PDB entry 8JYN | electron microscopy, 3.04 A resolution | chains B and C of the 4 polymer chains in the assembly

Chain B (and C):
Protein: Spike glycoprotein
Organism: Severe acute respiratory syndrome coronavirus 2
Notes: chain C of this document is another copy of the same molecule, construct and numbering; everything in this record applies to it too
UniProtKB: P0DTC2 (SPIKE_SARS2); numbering as in UniProt; present here: 28-143, 145-1210
Chain sequence (1245 residues; each row starts with the number of its first residue; note: 1 number in that range is skipped by the numbering (no residue carries it; nothing is unmodelled there)):
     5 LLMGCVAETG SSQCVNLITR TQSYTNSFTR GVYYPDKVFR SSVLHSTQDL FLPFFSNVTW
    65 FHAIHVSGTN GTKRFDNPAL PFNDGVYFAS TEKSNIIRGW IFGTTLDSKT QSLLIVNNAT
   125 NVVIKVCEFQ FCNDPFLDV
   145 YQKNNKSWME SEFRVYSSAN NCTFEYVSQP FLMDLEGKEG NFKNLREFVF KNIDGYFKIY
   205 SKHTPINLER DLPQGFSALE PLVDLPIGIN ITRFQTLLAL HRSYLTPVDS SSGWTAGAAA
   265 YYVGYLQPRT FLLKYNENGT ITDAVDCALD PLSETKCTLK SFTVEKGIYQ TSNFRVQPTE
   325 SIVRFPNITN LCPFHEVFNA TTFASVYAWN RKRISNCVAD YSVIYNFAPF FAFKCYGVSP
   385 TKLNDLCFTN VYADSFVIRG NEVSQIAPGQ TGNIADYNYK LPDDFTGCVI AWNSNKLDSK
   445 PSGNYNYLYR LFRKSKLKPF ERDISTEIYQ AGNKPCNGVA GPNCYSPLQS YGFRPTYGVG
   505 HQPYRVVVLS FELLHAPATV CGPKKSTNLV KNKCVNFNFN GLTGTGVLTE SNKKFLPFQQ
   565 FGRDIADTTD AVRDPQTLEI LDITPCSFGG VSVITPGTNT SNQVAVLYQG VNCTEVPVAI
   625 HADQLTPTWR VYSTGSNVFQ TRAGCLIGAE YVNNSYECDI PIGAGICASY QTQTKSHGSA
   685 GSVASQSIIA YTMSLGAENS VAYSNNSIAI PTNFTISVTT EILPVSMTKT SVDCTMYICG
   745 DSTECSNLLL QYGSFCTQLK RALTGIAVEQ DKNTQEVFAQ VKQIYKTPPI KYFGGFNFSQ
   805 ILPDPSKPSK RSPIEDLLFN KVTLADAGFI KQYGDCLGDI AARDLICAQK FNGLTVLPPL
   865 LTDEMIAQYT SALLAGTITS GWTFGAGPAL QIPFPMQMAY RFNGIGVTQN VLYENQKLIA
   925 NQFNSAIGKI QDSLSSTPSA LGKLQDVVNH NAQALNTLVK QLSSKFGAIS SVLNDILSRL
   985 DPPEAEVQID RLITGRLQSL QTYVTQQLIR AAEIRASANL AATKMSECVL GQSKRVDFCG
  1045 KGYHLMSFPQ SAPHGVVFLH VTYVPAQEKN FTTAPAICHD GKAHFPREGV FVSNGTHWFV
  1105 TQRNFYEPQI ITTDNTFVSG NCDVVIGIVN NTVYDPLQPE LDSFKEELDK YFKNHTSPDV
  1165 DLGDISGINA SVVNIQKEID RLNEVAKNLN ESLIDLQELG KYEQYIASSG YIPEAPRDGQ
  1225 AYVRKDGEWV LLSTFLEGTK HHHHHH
Not modelled in the structure: 5-23, 67-85, 145-153, 178-186, 245-258, 470-489, 621-638, 676-689, 828-854, 1140-1250 (chain C: 5-24, 66-83, 145-153, 178-187, 245-258, 471-489, 621-639, 676-688, 828-853, 1140-1250)
Sequence notes: expression tag (5-27, 1211-1250); variant A83 (Val in P0DTC2), D142 (Gly in P0DTC2), Q146 (His in P0DTC2), E183 (Gln in P0DTC2), E213 (Val in P0DTC2), V252 (Gly in P0DTC2), H339 (Gly in P0DTC2), T346 (Arg in P0DTC2), I368 (Leu in P0DTC2), F371 (Ser in P0DTC2), P373 (Ser in P0DTC2), F375 (Ser in P0DTC2), A376 (Thr in P0DTC2), N405 (Asp in P0DTC2), S408 (Arg in P0DTC2), N417 (Lys in P0DTC2), K440 (Asn in P0DTC2), P445 (Val in P0DTC2), S446 (Gly in P0DTC2), K460 (Asn in P0DTC2), N477 (Ser in P0DTC2), K478 (Thr in P0DTC2), A484 (Glu in P0DTC2), P486 (Phe in P0DTC2), S490 (Phe in P0DTC2), R498 (Gln in P0DTC2), Y501 (Asn in P0DTC2), H505 (Tyr in P0DTC2), G614 (Asp in P0DTC2), Y655 (His in P0DTC2), K679 (Asn in P0DTC2), H681 (Pro in P0DTC2), K764 (Asn in P0DTC2), Y796 (Asp in P0DTC2), H954 (Gln in P0DTC2), K969 (Asn in P0DTC2); engineered mutation G682 (Arg in P0DTC2), S683 (Arg in P0DTC2), G685 (Arg in P0DTC2), P817 (Phe in P0DTC2), P892 (Ala in P0DTC2), P899 (Ala in P0DTC2), P942 (Ala in P0DTC2), P986 (Lys in P0DTC2), P987 (Val in P0DTC2)
Cystine bridges: C131-C166, C291-C301, C336-C361, C379-C432, C391-C525, C538-C590, C617-C649, C662-C671, C738-C760, C743-C749, C1032-C1043, C1082-C1126
Covalent attachments: N-acetylglucosamine (NAG) linked to N122, N165, N234, N282, N616, N657, N709, N717, N801, N1074, N1098, N1134
Swiss-Prot annotation at these positions:
  - region: N280 to C301 (Putative superantigen), N448 to F456 (Immunodominant HLA epitope recognized by the CD8+), S816 to Y837 (Fusion peptide 1), K835 to F855 (Fusion peptide 2), D1163 to E1202 (Heptad repeat 2)
  - site: R815, S816 (Cleavage)
  - glycosylation: N61 (N-linked (GlcNAc...) (hybrid) asparagine), N74 (N-linked (GlcNAc...) (complex) asparagine), N122 (N-linked (GlcNAc...) (hybrid) asparagine), N149 (N-linked (GlcNAc...) (complex) asparagine), N165 (N-linked (GlcNAc...) (complex) asparagine), N234 (N-linked (GlcNAc...) (high mannose) asparagine), N282 (N-linked (GlcNAc...) (complex) asparagine), T323 (O-linked (GalNAc) threonine), S325 (O-linked (HexNAc...) serine), N331 (N-linked (GlcNAc...) (complex) asparagine), N343 (N-linked (GlcNAc...) (complex) asparagine), N603 (N-linked (GlcNAc...) (hybrid) asparagine), N616 (N-linked (GlcNAc...) (complex) asparagine), N657 (N-linked (GlcNAc...) (complex) asparagine), T676 (O-linked (GlcNAc...) threonine), T678 (O-linked (GlcNAc...) threonine), N709 (N-linked (GlcNAc...) (high mannose) asparagine), N717 (N-linked (GlcNAc...) (hybrid) asparagine), N801 (N-linked (GlcNAc...) (hybrid) asparagine), N1074 (N-linked (GlcNAc...) (hybrid) asparagine) and 5 more in UniProt

Interface between chain B and chain C:
Contacting residue pairs (117; chain B residue first):
  Y38(B) - F562(C)  hydrophobic
  K41(B) - F562(C)
  K41(B) - Q563(C)
  K41(B) - Q564(C)  hydrogen bond (backbone-backbone)
  K41(B) - F565(C)
  V42(B) - R567(C)
  F43(B) - K557(C)
  F43(B) - K558(C)
  F43(B) - F559(C)  hydrophobic
  F43(B) - Q563(C)
  F43(B) - F565(C)  hydrogen bond (backbone-backbone)
  F43(B) - G566(C)
  F43(B) - R567(C)  hydrogen bond (backbone-backbone)
  V47(B) - I569(C)  hydrophobic
  Y200(B) - E516(C)  hydrogen bond
  P225(B) - F562(C)
  P230(B) - R357(C)  hydrogen bond (backbone-side chain)
  G413(B) - P987(C)
  D427(B) - P986(C)
  D737(B) - N317(C)
  M740(B) - F592(C)  hydrophobic
  G744(B) - R319(C)
  Q755(B) - S968(C)
  Q755(B) - K969(C)
  Q755(B) - F970(C)
  Y756(B) - Q965(C)
  Y756(B) - S968(C)  hydrogen bond (backbone-side chain)
  Y756(B) - F970(C)
  G757(B) - Q965(C)
  G757(B) - S968(C)
  S758(B) - Q965(C)  hydrogen bond
  F759(B) - Q965(C)
  Q762(B) - T961(C)
  Q762(B) - T1006(C)
  K764(B) - Q314(C)
  R765(B) - Q957(C)
  K786(B) - A701(C)
  Q787(B) - A701(C)
  Q787(B) - N703(C)  hydrogen bond
  I788(B) - A701(C)  hydrogen bond (backbone-backbone)
  I788(B) - E702(C)
  I788(B) - N703(C)  hydrogen bond (backbone-backbone)
  Y789(B) - N703(C)
  K790(B) - E702(C)
  K790(B) - N703(C)  hydrogen bond (backbone-backbone)
  K790(B) - S704(C)
  P792(B) - Y707(C)  hydrophobic
  Y796(B) - Y707(C)
  F797(B) - Y707(C)
  F855(B) - F592(C)  hydrophobic
  G857(B) - F592(C)
  P863(B) - G667(C)
  P863(B) - A668(C)
  L864(B) - P665(C)  hydrophobic
  L864(B) - G667(C)
  L864(B) - A668(C)
  L864(B) - G669(C)  hydrogen bond (backbone-backbone)
  L864(B) - M697(C)  hydrophobic
  L865(B) - M697(C)  hydrophobic
  T866(B) - A668(C)
  M869(B) - M697(C)  hydrophobic
  M869(B) - L699(C)
  Q872(B) - L699(C)
  Y873(B) - L699(C)
  T883(B) - V705(C)
  G889(B) - D1041(C)
  G889(B) - K1045(C)  hydrogen bond (backbone-side chain)
  A890(B) - G1046(C)
  A890(B) - P1069(C)
  P892(B) - P1069(C)
  P892(B) - E1072(C)
  L894(B) - A713(C)
  L894(B) - P715(C)
  L894(B) - E1072(C)
  Q895(B) - V705(C)
  Q895(B) - A706(C)
  Q895(B) - S711(C)  hydrogen bond
  Q895(B) - I712(C)
  Q895(B) - A713(C)  hydrogen bond (backbone-backbone)
  Q895(B) - N1074(C)
  I896(B) - Y707(C)
  P897(B) - S708(C)
  P897(B) - N709(C)
  P897(B) - S711(C)
  F898(B) - Y707(C)  hydrogen bond (backbone-side chain)
  M900(B) - T1077(C)
  M900(B) - V1094(C)  hydrophobic
  Y904(B) - V1094(C)
  Y904(B) - R1107(C)  hydrogen bond
  Q913(B) - R1107(C)
  N914(B) - F1089(C)
  N914(B) - S1123(C)
  Y917(B) - P1079(C)
  Y917(B) - F1089(C)  hydrophobic
  E918(B) - S1123(C)
  E918(B) - V1128(C)
  K964(B) - I569(C)
  N978(B) - T547(C)
  L981(B) - K386(C)
  S982(B) - K386(C)
  S982(B) - L390(C)
  R983(B) - G381(C)
  R983(B) - V382(C)
  R983(B) - S383(C)  hydrogen bond (backbone-backbone)
  R983(B) - K386(C)
  L984(B) - G381(C)
  L984(B) - K386(C)  hydrogen bond (backbone-side chain)
  D985(B) - S383(C)
  D985(B) - K386(C)
  D994(B) - R995(C)  salt bridge
  Q1002(B) - Q1002(C)
  Q1005(B) - Q1002(C)  hydrogen bond
  R1019(B) - E1017(C)
  S1030(B) - V1040(C)  hydrogen bond (side chain-backbone)
  S1030(B) - D1041(C)
  E1031(B) - R1039(C)  salt bridge
  R1039(B) - R1039(C)
Interface residues without a listed pair, chain B (86 interface residues in all): E224, I231, N282, G283, T385, D745, Q784, L861, P862, S884, W886, N907, Q920, V963, L1012, T1027, L1034, G1035, Q1113
Interface residues without a listed pair, chain C (93 interface residues in all): T393, K460, H519, T549, L560, D568, A570, Q613, R646, A647, I666, T696, G700, N710, S1003, Q1010, I1013, Y1047, V1068, P1090, G1093, F1121, G1124, V1129, I1130

Overview:
86 residues of chain B and 93 residues of chain C are in contact; the contacts include 21 hydrogen bonds and 2
salt bridges. Polar pairs include D994(B)-R995(C), E1031(B)-R1039(C) and Y200(B)-E516(C).
Both chains are Spike glycoprotein (Severe acute respiratory syndrome coronavirus 2). Entry 8JYN (Structure of
SARS-CoV-2 XBB.1.5 spike glycoprotein in complex with ACE2 (1-up state)) was determined by electron
microscopy, deposited together with 8JYK, 8JYM, 8JYO and 8JYP.
